Entry 3J7V (electron microscopy, 4.60 A resolution (low resolution: residue-level contacts below are approximate; hydrogen-bond / salt-bridge calls are withheld)); this record covers chains E and F of the 7 polymer chains in the assembly.

== Chain E (and F) ==
Protein: Major capsid protein 10A
Source organism: Enterobacteria phage T7
Notes: chain F of this document is another copy of the same molecule, construct and numbering; everything in this record applies to it too
UniProtKB: P19726 (VC10A_BPT7); residues 1-345 here = UniProt positions 1-345
Chain sequence (345 residues; each row starts with the number of its first residue):
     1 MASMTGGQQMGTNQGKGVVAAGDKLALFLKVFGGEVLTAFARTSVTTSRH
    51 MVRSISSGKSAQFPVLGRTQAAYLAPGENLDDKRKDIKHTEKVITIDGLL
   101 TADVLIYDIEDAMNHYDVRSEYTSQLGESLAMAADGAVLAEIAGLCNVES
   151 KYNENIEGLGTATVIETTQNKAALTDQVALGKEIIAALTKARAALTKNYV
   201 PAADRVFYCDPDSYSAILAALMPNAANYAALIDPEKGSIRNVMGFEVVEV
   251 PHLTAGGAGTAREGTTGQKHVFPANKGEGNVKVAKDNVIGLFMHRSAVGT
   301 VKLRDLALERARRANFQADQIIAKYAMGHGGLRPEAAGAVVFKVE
Disordered / not traced: 1-22, 150-159, 254-271, 344-345 (chain F: 1-22, 150-159, 258-269, 344-345)
Swiss-Prot annotation at these positions:
  - region (Intercapsomeric interactions): Gly11 to Leu25, Tyr152 to Ile156

== How chain E and chain F interact ==
Residue-residue contacts - 35 pairs, chain E then chain F:
  Leu99(E) with Ala72(F); Leu74(F)
  Leu100(E) with Ala71(F); Ala72(F); Tyr73(F)
  Thr101(E) with Ala72(F); Leu74(F)
  Ala102(E) with Gln70(F)
  Asp103(E) with Gln70(F)
  Val104(E) with Leu66(F)
  Leu105(E) with His89(F)
  Asp117(E) with Val52(F); Arg53(F); Ser54(F)
  Val118(E) with Arg53(F)
  Glu121(E) with Met51(F); Arg295(F)
  Tyr122(E) with Pro64(F)
  Gln125(E) with Val65(F); Arg68(F)
  Glu128(E) with Arg68(F); Pro201(F)
  Ser129(E) with Gln70(F)
  Met132(E) with Arg68(F); Tyr199(F)
  Pro211(E) with Thr196(F); Lys197(F)
  Asp212(E) with Lys197(F)
  Tyr214(E) with Arg192(F)
  Ala226(E) with Ala220(F); Leu221(F)
  Tyr228(E) with Ile185(F); Met243(F)
  Pro251(E) with Tyr199(F)
  His329(E) with Tyr73(F)
Also at the interface, not in a pair above, chain E (26 interface residues in all): Ser215, Asn227, Arg313, Phe316
Also at the interface, not in a pair above, chain F (29 interface residues in all): Asn79, Arg84, Lys85, Thr189, Arg333

== In short ==
26 residues of chain E and 29 residues of chain F are in contact.
Chain E and chain F are both Major capsid protein 10A (Enterobacteria phage T7); the structure, Capsid
Expansion Mechanism Of Bacteriophage T7 Revealed By Multi-State Atomic Models Derived From Cryo-EM
Reconstructions, was determined by electron microscopy (same publication as 3J7W and 3J7X).
